9P12 - chain A; structure by X-ray diffraction, 1.57 A resolution.

# Chain A
Molecule: Lysozyme C
From: Gallus gallus
Notes: EC 3.2.1.17; fragment: lyzozyme
UniProt: P00698 (LYSC_CHICK); residues 1-129 here correspond to UniProt positions 19-147 (UniProt number = residue number + 18)
Sequence (129 residues; numbered 1 to 129; the number before each row is that of its first residue):
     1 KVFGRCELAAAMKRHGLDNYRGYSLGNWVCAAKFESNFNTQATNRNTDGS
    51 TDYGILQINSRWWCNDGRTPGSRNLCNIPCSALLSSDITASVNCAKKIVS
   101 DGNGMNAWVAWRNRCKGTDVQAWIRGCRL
Cystine bridges: Cys-6/Cys-127, Cys-30/Cys-115, Cys-64/Cys-80, Cys-76/Cys-94
Ion coordination: Na+: Ser-60, Cys-64, Ser-72, Arg-73
UniProt features mapped onto this chain:
  - active site: Glu-35, Asp-52
  - binding site (substrate): Asp-101

# In short
The Na+ site is built by Ser-60, Cys-64, Ser-72 and Arg-73. Curated annotation (UniProt) lists active-site
residues Glu-35 and Asp-52 and substrate-binding residue Asp-101.
Chain A is Lysozyme C (Gallus gallus); the structure, Lysozyme Room-Temperature In-Situ, Shipped, was
determined by X-ray diffraction together with 9P13, 9P14, 9P15, 9P16 and 9P17 from the same study.
